7Z7D - chains B and E of the 6 polymer chains in the assembly; structure by X-ray diffraction, 2.00 A resolution.

== Chain B ==
Name: Tubulin beta-2B chain
From: Bos taurus
Reference sequence: Q6B856 (TBB2B_BOVIN); the author numbering skips numbers that UniProt does not, so the offset changes along the chain: 1-42 = UniProt 1-42; 45-360 = UniProt 43-358; 369-455 = UniProt 359-445
Amino-acid sequence (445 residues; numbered 1 to 455; 10 numbers in that range are skipped by the numbering (no residue carries them; nothing is unmodelled there); the number before each row is that of its first residue):
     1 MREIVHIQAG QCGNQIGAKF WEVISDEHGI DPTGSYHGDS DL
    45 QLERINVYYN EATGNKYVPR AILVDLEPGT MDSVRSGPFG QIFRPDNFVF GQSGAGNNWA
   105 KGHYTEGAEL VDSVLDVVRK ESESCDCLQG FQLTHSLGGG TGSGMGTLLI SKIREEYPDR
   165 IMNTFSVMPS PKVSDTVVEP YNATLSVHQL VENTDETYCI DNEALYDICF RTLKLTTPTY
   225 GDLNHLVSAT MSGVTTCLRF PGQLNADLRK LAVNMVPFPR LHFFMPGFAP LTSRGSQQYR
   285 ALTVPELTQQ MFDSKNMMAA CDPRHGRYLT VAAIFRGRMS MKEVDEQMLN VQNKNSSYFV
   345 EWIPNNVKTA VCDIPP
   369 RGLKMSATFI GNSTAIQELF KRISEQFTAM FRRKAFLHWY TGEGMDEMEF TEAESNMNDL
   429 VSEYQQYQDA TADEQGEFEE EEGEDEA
Disordered / not traced: 281, 441-455
Metal / ion sites: Mg2+: Gln11 (together with GDP); Ca2+: Glu113 (shared with 1 residue of chain C)
Ligand contacts:
  - 4I2 (N-(4-{2-[3-(trifluoromethyl)anilino]-1,3-thiazol-4-yl}phenyl)acetamide): Gly100, Asn101, Asn102, Lys105, Val182, Trp407
  - GDP (guanosine-5'-diphosphate): Gly10, Gln11, Cys12, Gln15, Ile16, Asp69, Ala99, Asn101, Ser140, Gly142, Gly143, Gly144, Thr145, Gly146, Ser147, Val171, Pro173, Val177, Ser178, Glu183, Asn206, Leu209, Tyr224, Leu227, Asn228
  - vinblastine (VLB; (2alpha,2'beta,3beta,4alpha,5beta)-vincaleukoblastine): Pro175, Lys176, Val177, Ser178, Asp179, Tyr210, Phe214, Thr220, Thr221, Pro222, Thr223, Tyr224, Leu227
Curated features (UniProtKB/Swiss-Prot):
  - motif: Met1 to Ile4 (MREI motif)
  - binding site (GTP): Gln11, Glu71, Ser140, Gly144, Thr145, Gly146, Asn206, Asn228
  - binding site (Mg(2+)): Glu71
  - modified residue: Ser40 (Phosphoserine), Thr57 (Phosphothreonine), Lys60 (N6-acetyllysine), Ser174 (Phosphoserine), Thr287 (Phosphothreonine), Thr292 (Phosphothreonine), Arg320 (Omega-N-methylarginine), Glu448 (5-glutamyl polyglutamate)
  - cross-link (Glycyl lysine isopeptide (Lys-Gly)): Lys60 (interchain with G-Cter in ubiquitin), Lys326 (interchain with G-Cter in ubiquitin)

== Chain E ==
Name: Stathmin-4
From: Rattus norvegicus
Reference sequence: P63043 (STMN4_RAT); residues 5-145 here correspond to UniProt positions 49-189 (UniProt number = residue number + 44)
Amino-acid sequence (143 residues; numbered 3 to 145; the number before each row is that of its first residue):
     3 MADMEVIELN KCTSGQSFEV ILKPPSFDGV PEFNASLPRR RDPSLEEIQK KLEAAEERRK
    63 YQEAELLKHL AEKREHEREV IQKAIEENNN FIKMAKEKLA QKMESNKENR EAHLAAMLER
   123 LQEKDKHAEE VRKNKELKEE ASR
Disordered / not traced: 3-5, 29-43, 143-145
Differences from the reference sequence: initiating methionine (3); expression tag (4)
Curated features (UniProtKB/Swiss-Prot):
  - modified residue: Ser46 (Phosphoserine)

== Chain B / chain E interface ==
Pairs across the interface (23):
  Tyr108(B) - His78(E)  hydrogen bond
  Tyr108(B) - Glu79(E)
  Tyr108(B) - Val82(E)  hydrophobic
  Tyr108(B) - Ile83(E)
  Leu152(B) - Glu79(E)
  Ser155(B) - Leu72(E)
  Ser155(B) - Arg76(E)  hydrogen bond
  Lys156(B) - Arg76(E)
  Lys156(B) - Glu79(E)  salt bridge
  Arg158(B) - Leu68(E)
  Glu159(B) - Leu69(E)
  Glu159(B) - Leu72(E)
  Glu159(B) - Arg76(E)  salt bridge
  Pro162(B) - Glu65(E)
  Glu196(B) - His71(E)  salt bridge
  Thr409(B) - Glu89(E)
  Glu411(B) - Val82(E)
  Glu411(B) - Ala86(E)
  Gly412(B) - Val82(E)
  Gly412(B) - Lys85(E)
  Gly412(B) - Ala86(E)
  Met413(B) - Val82(E)
  Glu417(B) - His78(E)  salt bridge
Other interface residues (no listed pair), chain B (17 interface residues in all): His107, Thr109, Asn197, Gly410
Other interface residues (no listed pair), chain E (15 interface residues in all): Ala73, Lys75

== Summary ==
17 residues of chain B and 15 residues of chain E are in contact; the contacts include 2 hydrogen bonds and 4
salt bridges. Among the polar pairs are Lys156(B)-Glu79(E), Glu159(B)-Arg76(E) and Glu196(B)-His71(E). Chain B
binds GDP, vinblastine and compound 4I2.
Chain B is Tubulin beta-2B chain (Bos taurus) and chain E is Stathmin-4 (Rattus norvegicus); the structure,
Tubulin-Todalam-Vinblastine-complex, was determined by X-ray diffraction together with 5SB3, 5SB4, 5SB5, 5SB6
and 5SB7 from the same study.
